4P2Q - chains A and C of the 5 polymer chains in the assembly; structure by X-ray diffraction, 3.30 A resolution.

Chain A:
Name: H-2 class II histocompatibility antigen, E-K alpha chain
Organism: Mus musculus
UniProtKB: P04224 (HA22_MOUSE); residues 1-191 here correspond to UniProt positions 26-216 (UniProt number = residue number + 25)
Amino-acid sequence (204 residues; numbered -2 to 201; the number before each row is that of its first residue; numbers below 1 keep their minus sign (Ala-2 is residue -2)):
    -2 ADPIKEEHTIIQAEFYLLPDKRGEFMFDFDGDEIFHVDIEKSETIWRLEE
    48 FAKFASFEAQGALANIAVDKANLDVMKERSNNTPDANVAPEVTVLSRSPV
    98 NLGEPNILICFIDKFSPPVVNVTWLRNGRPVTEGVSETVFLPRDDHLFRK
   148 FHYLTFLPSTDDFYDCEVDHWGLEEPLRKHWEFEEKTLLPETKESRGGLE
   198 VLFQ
Disordered / not traced: -2 to 0, 181-201
Sequence notes: expression tag (-2 to 0, 192-201)
Swiss-Prot annotation at these positions:
  - region: Glu179 to Glu191 (Connecting peptide)
  - glycosylation: Asn118 (N-linked (GlcNAc...) asparagine)
Disulfide bonds: Cys107-Cys163
Covalently attached groups: N-acetylglucosamine (NAG) linked to Asn118

Chain C:
Name: 5c2 peptide
Organism: synthetic construct
Amino-acid sequence (14 residues; numbered -3 to 11; 1 number in that range is skipped by the numbering (no residue carries it; nothing is unmodelled there); the number before each row is that of its first residue; numbers below 1 keep their minus sign (Ala-3 is residue -3)):
    -3 ADG
     1 LAYFRSSFKGG

How chain A and chain C interact:
Contacting residue pairs - 29 pairs, chain A then chain C:
  Gln9(A) with Tyr3(C); Phe4(C), hydrogen bond (side chain-backbone)
  Glu11(A) with Ser6(C), hydrogen bond
  Phe24(A) with Ala2(C); Tyr3(C), hydrophobic
  Phe32(A) with Leu1(C), hydrophobic
  Trp43(A) with Leu1(C), hydrophobic
  Phe51(A) with Asp-2(C)
  Ala52(A) with Asp-2(C); Leu1(C), hydrophobic
  Ser53(A) with Ala-3(C); Asp-2(C), hydrogen bond (backbone-backbone); Gly-1(C); Leu1(C), hydrogen bond (backbone-backbone)
  Phe54(A) with Tyr3(C), hydrophobic
  Gly58(A) with Tyr3(C)
  Asn62(A) with Phe4(C), hydrogen bond (side chain-backbone); Arg5(C); Ser6(C), hydrogen bond (side chain-backbone)
  Val65(A) with Ser6(C); Ser7(C); Phe8(C)
  Asp66(A) with Ser6(C), hydrogen bond
  Ala68(A) with Phe8(C), hydrophobic
  Asn69(A) with Ser7(C), hydrogen bond (side chain-backbone); Phe8(C); Lys9(C), hydrogen bond (side chain-backbone)
  Val72(A) with Lys9(C)
  Met73(A) with Lys9(C)

In short:
17 residues of chain A face 12 of chain C across their interface; the contacts include 9 hydrogen bonds. Polar
contacts include Gln9(A)-Phe4(C), Glu11(A)-Ser6(C) and Asn62(A)-Phe4(C). Covalently linked
N-acetylglucosamine: at Asn118(A).
Here chain A is H-2 class II histocompatibility antigen, E-K alpha chain (Mus musculus) and chain C is 5c2
peptide (synthetic construct). Entry 4P2Q (Crystal structure of the 5cc7 TCR in complex with 5c2/I-Ek) was
determined by X-ray diffraction (same publication as 4P2O and 4P2R).
